Entry 2UUJ (X-ray diffraction, 1.32 A resolution); this record covers chains B and H of the 3 polymer chains in the assembly.

Chain B:
Name: Prothrombin
Source organism: Homo sapiens
Notes: EC 3.4.21.5
Reference sequence: P00734 (THRB_HUMAN); the construct lacks a stretch of the UniProt sequence and is renumbered around it, so the offset changes along the chain: 16-37 = UniProt 364-385; 38-60 = UniProt 387-409; 61-77 = UniProt 419-435; 78-97 = UniProt 437-456; 6 more segments
Amino-acid sequence (259 residues; row label = number of the first residue in the row; note: 1 number in that range is skipped by the numbering (no residue carries it; nothing is unmodelled there); a row labelled like 60A-60I holds insertion residues (60A, then the next letters in order)):
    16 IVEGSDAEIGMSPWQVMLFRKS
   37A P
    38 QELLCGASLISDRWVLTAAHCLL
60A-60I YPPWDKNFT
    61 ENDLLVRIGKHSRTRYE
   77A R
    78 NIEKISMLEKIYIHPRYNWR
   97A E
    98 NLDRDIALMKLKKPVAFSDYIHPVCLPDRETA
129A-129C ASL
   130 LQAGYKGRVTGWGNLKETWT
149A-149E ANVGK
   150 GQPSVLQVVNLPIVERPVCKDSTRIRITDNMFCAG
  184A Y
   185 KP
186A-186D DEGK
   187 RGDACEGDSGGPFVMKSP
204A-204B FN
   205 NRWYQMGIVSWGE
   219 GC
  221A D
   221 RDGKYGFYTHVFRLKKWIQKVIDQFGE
Disordered / not traced: 148-149, 149A-149E
UniProt features mapped onto this chain:
  - region: Ala-183 to Val-200 (High affinity receptor-binding region which is also known as the TP508 peptide)
  - active site (Charge relay system): His-57, Asp-102, Ser-195
  - glycosylation: Asn-60G (N-linked (GlcNAc...) (complex) asparagine)
Cystine bridges: Cys-42/Cys-58, Cys-168/Cys-182, Cys-191/Cys-220
Metal / ion sites: Ca2+: Lys-169, Thr-172, Phe-204A; Na+: Arg-221, Lys-224
Residues lining bound ligands: 896 (N-ethyl-N-isopropyl-3-methyl-5-{[(2S)-2-(pyridin-4-ylamino)propyl]oxy}benzamide): His-57, Tyr-60A, Trp-60D, Glu-97A, Asn-98, Leu-99, Ile-174, Asp-189, Ala-190, Cys-191, Glu-192, Ser-195, Val-213, Ser-214, Trp-215, Gly-216, Glu-217, Gly-219, Gly-226, Phe-227, Tyr-228
From the paper describing this entry:
  - catalytic residues: His-57, Asp-102

Chain H:
Name: Hirudin I
Reference sequence: P28501 (ITHA_HIRME); residues 55-64 here = UniProt positions 55-64
Amino-acid sequence (10 residues; each row starts with the number of its first residue):
    55 DFEEIPEEYL
Modified residues: Tyr-63 (o-sulfo-l-tyrosine; TYS)

How chain B and chain H interact:
Residue-residue contacts (24):
  Phe-34(B) / Phe-56(H)  hydrophobic
  Gln-38(B) / Phe-56(H)
  Gln-38(B) / Glu-57(H)  hydrogen bond (side chain-backbone)
  Gln-38(B) / Glu-58(H)
  Leu-40(B) / Phe-56(H)
  Leu-65(B) / Ile-59(H)  hydrophobic
  Leu-65(B) / Tyr-63(H)
  Arg-67(B) / Ile-59(H)
  Arg-73(B) / Asp-55(H)  salt bridge
  Arg-73(B) / Phe-56(H)
  Thr-74(B) / Asp-55(H)
  Thr-74(B) / Phe-56(H)
  Thr-74(B) / Glu-57(H)  hydrogen bond (backbone-backbone)
  Arg-75(B) / Glu-57(H)  salt bridge
  Tyr-76(B) / Glu-57(H)  hydrogen bond (backbone-side chain)
  Tyr-76(B) / Glu-58(H)
  Tyr-76(B) / Ile-59(H)  hydrophobic
  Tyr-76(B) / Pro-60(H)
  Tyr-76(B) / Tyr-63(H)
  Glu-80(B) / Tyr-63(H)
  Lys-81(B) / Tyr-63(H)
  Ile-82(B) / Ile-59(H)  hydrophobic
  Ile-82(B) / Tyr-63(H)
  Met-84(B) / Tyr-63(H)
Interface residues without a listed pair, chain B (15 interface residues in all): Met-32, Glu-39
Interface residues without a listed pair, chain H (8 interface residues in all): Leu-64

In short:
The interface between chain B and chain H involves 15 residues on one side and 8 on the other, with 3 hydrogen
bonds and 2 salt bridges. Among the polar pairs are Arg-73(B)/Asp-55(H), Arg-75(B)/Glu-57(H) and
Gln-38(B)/Glu-57(H). Bound to chain B: compound 896. From the paper: catalytic residues His-57(B) and
Asp-102(B).
Here chain B is Prothrombin (Homo sapiens) and chain H is Hirudin I. Entry 2UUJ (Thrombin-hirugen-gw473178
ternary complex at 1.32A resolution) was determined by X-ray diffraction, deposited together with 2UUF, 2UUK
and 2UU8.
